Entry 3WQQ (X-ray diffraction, 2.25 A resolution); this record covers chains A and B.

== Chain A (and B) ==
Name: 1-deoxy-D-xylulose 5-phosphate reductoisomerase, apicoplast
From: Plasmodium falciparum
Notes: EC 1.1.1.267; chain B of this document is another copy of the same molecule, construct and numbering; everything in this record applies to it too
UniProtKB: O96693 (DXR_PLAFX); residue numbers follow UniProt; this construct covers 1-488
Sequence (488 residues; numbered 1 to 488; the number before each row is that of its first residue):
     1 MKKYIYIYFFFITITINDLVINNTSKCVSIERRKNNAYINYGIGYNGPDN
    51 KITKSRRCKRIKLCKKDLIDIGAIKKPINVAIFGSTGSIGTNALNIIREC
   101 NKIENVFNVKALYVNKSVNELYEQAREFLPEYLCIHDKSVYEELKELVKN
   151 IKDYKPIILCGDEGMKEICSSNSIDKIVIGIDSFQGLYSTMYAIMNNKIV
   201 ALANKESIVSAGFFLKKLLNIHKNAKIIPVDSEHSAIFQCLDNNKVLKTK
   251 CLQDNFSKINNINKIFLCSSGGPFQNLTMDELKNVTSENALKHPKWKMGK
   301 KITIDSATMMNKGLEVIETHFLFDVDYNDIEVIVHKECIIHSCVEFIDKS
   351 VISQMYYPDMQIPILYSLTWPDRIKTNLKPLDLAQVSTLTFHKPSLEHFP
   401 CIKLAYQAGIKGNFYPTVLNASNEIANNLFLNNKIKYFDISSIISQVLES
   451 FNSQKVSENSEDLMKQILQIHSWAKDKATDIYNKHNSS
Not modelled in the structure: 1-76, 487-488
Ion coordination: Mg2+: Asp231, Glu233, Glu315 (together with IB3); Ca2+: Asp242 (shared with Gln239(B), Leu241(B) of chain B)
Ligand contacts:
  - IB3 ([(1S)-4-[hydroxy(methyl)amino]-1-(4-methylphenyl)-4-oxobutyl]phosphonic acid): Lys205, Asp231, Ser232, Glu233, Cys268, Ser269, Ser270, Gly271, Gly272, Lys295, Trp296, Met298, Ile302, Ser306, Asn311, Lys312, Glu315, Cys338, Pro358, Met360
  - NADPH (NDP; NADPH dihydro-nicotinamide-adenine-dinucleotide phosphate): Gly84, Ser85, Thr86, Gly87, Ser88, Ile89, Tyr113, Val114, Asn115, Lys116, Ser117, His136, Gly180, Ile181, Asp182, Ser183, Gln185, Ala203, Asn204, Lys205, Glu206, Asp231, Met298, Gly299, Ile302, Met360

== Interface between chain A and chain B ==
Contacting residue pairs (88):
  Gln239(A) - Ser350(B)  hydrogen bond
  Gln239(A) - Ile352(B)
  Asp242(A) - Leu241(B)
  Asp242(A) - Asp242(B)
  Asp242(A) - Asn243(B)  hydrogen bond (side chain-backbone)
  Asn243(A) - Asp242(B)  hydrogen bond
  Asn243(A) - Asn244(B)
  Asn244(A) - Asn243(B)
  Asn244(A) - Asn244(B)  hydrogen bond (side chain-backbone)
  Asn244(A) - Leu247(B)
  Lys245(A) - Asp372(B)  salt bridge
  Phe266(A) - Leu381(B)
  Ile340(A) - Met355(B)  hydrophobic
  Cys343(A) - Leu383(B)  hydrophobic
  Glu345(A) - Pro380(B)
  Glu345(A) - Leu381(B)
  Phe346(A) - Arg373(B)
  Ile347(A) - Arg373(B)
  Ile347(A) - Ile374(B)
  Ile347(A) - Lys375(B)
  Ile347(A) - Thr376(B)  hydrogen bond (backbone-backbone)
  Asp348(A) - Ile362(B)
  Asp348(A) - Arg373(B)  salt bridge
  Asp348(A) - Ile374(B)
  Asp348(A) - Thr376(B)  hydrogen bond (backbone-side chain)
  Asp348(A) - Leu378(B)
  Lys349(A) - Tyr356(B)
  Lys349(A) - Ile362(B)
  Lys349(A) - Thr376(B)  hydrogen bond (side chain-backbone)
  Lys349(A) - Leu378(B)  hydrogen bond (side chain-backbone)
  Ser350(A) - Gln239(B)  hydrogen bond
  Ser350(A) - Gln354(B)  hydrogen bond
  Ser350(A) - Ile362(B)
  Ser350(A) - Arg373(B)
  Val351(A) - Gln354(B)
  Val351(A) - Met355(B)  hydrogen bond (backbone-backbone)
  Ile352(A) - Gln239(B)
  Ile352(A) - Ile352(B)  hydrophobic
  Ile352(A) - Ser353(B)
  Ile352(A) - Gln354(B)
  Ser353(A) - Val351(B)
  Ser353(A) - Ile352(B)
  Ser353(A) - Ser353(B)  hydrogen bond (backbone-backbone)
  Ser353(A) - Met355(B)  hydrogen bond
  Gln354(A) - Ser350(B)  hydrogen bond
  Gln354(A) - Val351(B)
  Gln354(A) - Ile352(B)
  Met355(A) - Cys343(B)  hydrophobic
  Met355(A) - Val351(B)  hydrogen bond (backbone-backbone)
  Met355(A) - Ser353(B)
  Tyr356(A) - Lys349(B)
  Ile362(A) - Asp348(B)
  Ile362(A) - Ser350(B)
  Pro371(A) - Lys245(B)
  Asp372(A) - Lys245(B)  salt bridge
  Asp372(A) - Asn261(B)
  Arg373(A) - Phe346(B)
  Arg373(A) - Ile347(B)
  Arg373(A) - Asp348(B)  salt bridge
  Arg373(A) - Ser350(B)
  Ile374(A) - Ile347(B)
  Ile374(A) - Asp348(B)
  Lys375(A) - Ile347(B)
  Thr376(A) - Ile347(B)  hydrogen bond (backbone-backbone)
  Thr376(A) - Asp348(B)  hydrogen bond (side chain-backbone)
  Thr376(A) - Lys349(B)  hydrogen bond (backbone-side chain)
  Asn377(A) - Lys349(B)
  Leu378(A) - Lys349(B)  hydrogen bond (backbone-side chain)
  Pro380(A) - Glu345(B)
  Leu381(A) - Phe266(B)
  Leu381(A) - Glu345(B)
  Leu383(A) - Phe391(B)
  Ala384(A) - Lys393(B)
  Ser387(A) - Leu389(B)
  Ser387(A) - Thr390(B)
  Ser387(A) - Phe391(B)  hydrogen bond (backbone-backbone)
  Thr388(A) - Leu389(B)
  Thr388(A) - Thr390(B)
  Leu389(A) - Ser387(B)
  Leu389(A) - Thr388(B)
  Leu389(A) - Leu389(B)  hydrogen bond (backbone-backbone)
  Leu389(A) - Phe391(B)  hydrophobic
  Thr390(A) - Ser387(B)
  Phe391(A) - Leu383(B)
  Phe391(A) - Ala384(B)
  Phe391(A) - Ser387(B)  hydrogen bond (backbone-backbone)
  Phe391(A) - Leu389(B)  hydrophobic
  Lys393(A) - Ala384(B)
Interface residues without a listed pair, chain A (46 interface residues in all): Leu241, Leu247, Asn261, Ile333, Leu365, Lys379, His392
Interface residues without a listed pair, chain B (46 interface residues in all): Ile333, Ile340, Leu365, Tyr366, Pro371, Asn377, His392

== Overview ==
The chain A/chain B interface involves 46 residues from each chain; the contacts include 22 hydrogen bonds and
4 salt bridges. Polar contacts include Lys245(A)-Asp372(B), Asp348(A)-Arg373(B) and Gln239(A)-Ser350(B). Bound
to chain A: NADPH and compound IB3. Asp231(A), Glu233(A) and Glu315(A) form the Mg2+ site.
Both chains are 1-deoxy-D-xylulose 5-phosphate reductoisomerase, apicoplast (Plasmodium falciparum). Entry
3WQQ (Crystal structure of PfDXR complexed with inhibitor-3) was determined by X-ray diffraction together with
3WQR and 3WQS from the same study.
